PDB entry 8AHX | electron microscopy, 3.11 A resolution | chains C and D of the 7 polymer chains in the assembly

Chain C:
Name: Ion-translocating oxidoreductase complex subunit C
From: Azotobacter vinelandii DJ
Notes: EC 7.-.-.-
UniProtKB: C1DMA6 (C1DMA6_AZOVD); residues 1-496 here = UniProt positions 1-496
Sequence (496 residues; row label = number of the first residue in the row):
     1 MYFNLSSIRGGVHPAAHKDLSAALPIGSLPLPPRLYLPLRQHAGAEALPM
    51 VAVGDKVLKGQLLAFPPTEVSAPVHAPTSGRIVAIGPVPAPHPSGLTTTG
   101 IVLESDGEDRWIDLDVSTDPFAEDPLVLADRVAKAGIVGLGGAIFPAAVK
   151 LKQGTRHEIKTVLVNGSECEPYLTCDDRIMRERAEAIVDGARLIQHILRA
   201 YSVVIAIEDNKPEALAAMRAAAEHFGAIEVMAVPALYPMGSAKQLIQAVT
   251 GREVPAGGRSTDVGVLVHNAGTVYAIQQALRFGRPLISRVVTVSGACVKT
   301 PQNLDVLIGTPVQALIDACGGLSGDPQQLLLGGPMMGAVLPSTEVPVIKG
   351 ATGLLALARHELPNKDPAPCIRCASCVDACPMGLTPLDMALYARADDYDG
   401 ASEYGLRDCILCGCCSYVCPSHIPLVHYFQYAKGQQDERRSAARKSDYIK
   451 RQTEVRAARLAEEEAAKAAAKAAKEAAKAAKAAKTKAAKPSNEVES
Unresolved in the structure: 1-2, 479-496
Ion coordination: 4Fe-4S cluster Fe site 1: Cys370, Cys373, Cys376, Cys419; 4Fe-4S cluster Fe site 2: Cys380, Cys409, Cys412, Cys415
Residues lining bound ligands:
  - FMN (flavin mononucleotide): Gly139, Leu140, Gly141, Gly142, Ala143, Lys150, Asn165, Ser167, Glu168, Cys169, Glu170, Asp176, Gly240, Ser241, Ala242, Val267, His268, Asn269, Thr272, Met336, Ile410, Cys412
  - 4Fe-4S cluster (SF4), molecule 1: Cys370, Ile371, Arg372, Cys373, Ala374, Ser375, Cys376, Leu387, Val418, Cys419, Pro420, Ser421, Ile423, Leu425
  - 4Fe-4S cluster (SF4), molecule 2: Cys380, Pro381, Met382, Leu384, Pro386, Met389, Cys409, Ile410, Leu411, Cys412, Gly413, Cys414, Cys415, Val426, Phe429

Chain D:
Name: Ion-translocating oxidoreductase complex subunit D
From: Azotobacter vinelandii DJ
Notes: EC 7.-.-.-
UniProtKB: C1DMA5 (C1DMA5_AZOVD); numbering as in UniProt (aligned over 1-366)
Sequence (366 residues; row label = number of the first residue in the row):
     1 MSTISVAAGPFAHDRSSVNRIMLDVCLALTPATLFGLVMFGWPAINLWLV
    51 TCVSALAIEAACLRLLGQPMRRLLDGSALLTGWLLAISLPPWAPWWIGVG
   101 GSLFAIGIGKQLYGGIGQNPFNPAMLARVALLIAFPLQMTTWALPHPLFS
   151 SSAPGFFDSLAITFAGAPLADGMTGATALGNLKTELTLNRTAQEILEGGF
   201 STISALFGSTPGSLGETSELLLLVGGVWLVLRRIIHWEIPVAILASVFVM
   251 ATLAYLINPERYAGGLYQLTSGGLILCAFFIATDPVTSPISRVGRLIFGV
   301 GCGVLIYVIRTWGSFPEAAAFAVLFMNALTPLIDRYWRPRAYGRNVRGKP
   351 LVAAKWTSQVKEVDKV
Unresolved in the structure: 1-4, 354-366
Covalently attached groups: flavin mononucleotide (FMN) linked to Thr177
Residues lining bound ligands:
  - FMN (flavin mononucleotide), molecule 1: Ser88, Met125, Arg128, Leu132, Trp142, Ala178, Leu179, Gly180, Gly212, Ser213, Glu216, Gly272, Gly273, Leu276, Cys277, Ile281, Pro316, Glu317, Ala318, Ala319, Ala320, Phe321
  - FMN, molecule 2: Leu132, Thr140, Thr184, Phe315, Pro316
  - riboflavin (RBF): Ile21, Met22, Val25, Ser77, Leu80, Thr81, Leu84, Lys110, Gly115, Ile116, Gly117, Asn119, Asn122, Pro123, Ala124, Ile235, Phe280, Ile281, Thr283, Asp284, Pro285, Val286

Interface between chain C and chain D:
Contacting residue pairs (68; chain C residue first):
  Arg9(C) with Arg340(D), hydrogen bond (side chain-backbone); Ala341(D), hydrogen bond (side chain-backbone)
  Pro93(C) with Val6(D)
  Lys243(C) with Tyr342(D), hydrogen bond (backbone-side chain)
  Gln247(C) with Tyr342(D)
  Glu253(C) with Arg340(D), salt bridge; Tyr342(D); Gly343(D), hydrogen bond (side chain-backbone)
  Val254(C) with Tyr342(D); Gly343(D)
  Pro255(C) with Gly343(D); Leu351(D)
  Ala256(C) with Gly343(D), hydrogen bond (backbone-backbone); Arg344(D); Pro350(D)
  Leu330(C) with Phe11(D), hydrophobic
  Pro334(C) with Pro10(D); Phe11(D), hydrogen bond (backbone-backbone)
  Met335(C) with Pro10(D); Ala12(D), hydrophobic
  Gly337(C) with Phe11(D)
  Val339(C) with Ala7(D); Phe11(D), hydrophobic
  Pro363(C) with Phe11(D); Ala12(D); His13(D); Arg15(D)
  Asp366(C) with Arg71(D), salt bridge
  Pro369(C) with Arg72(D); Ile116(D); Gln118(D)
  Cys370(C) with Gly117(D)
  Ile371(C) with Ile116(D), hydrophobic; Pro285(D); Val286(D)
  Arg372(C) with Pro285(D); Val286(D); Ile290(D); Asp334(D), salt bridge
  Ala374(C) with Ile290(D)
  Val377(C) with Pro339(D), hydrophobic
  Asp378(C) with His236(D)
  Met382(C) with Ala341(D); Tyr342(D), hydrogen bond (backbone-backbone)
  Gly383(C) with Pro339(D); Arg340(D); Ala341(D)
  Thr385(C) with Pro339(D)
  Leu387(C) with Ile290(D), hydrophobic
  Glu403(C) with Arg338(D)
  Tyr404(C) with Arg338(D)
  Arg407(C) with Arg344(D)
  Asp408(C) with Arg344(D), salt bridge
  Gly413(C) with Pro10(D)
  Ser416(C) with Pro10(D); His13(D), hydrogen bond (backbone-side chain)
  Tyr417(C) with Ala12(D); His13(D), hydrogen bond (backbone-side chain); Asp14(D), hydrogen bond (backbone-backbone)
  Val418(C) with Asp14(D)
  Cys419(C) with His13(D), hydrogen bond (backbone-side chain)
  Pro420(C) with Ser16(D); Ser17(D)
  Ser421(C) with Val18(D)
  His422(C) with His13(D); Ser16(D), hydrogen bond (side chain-backbone)
  Val426(C) with Gly9(D)
  His427(C) with Ala8(D)
Other interface residues (no listed pair), chain C (52 interface residues in all): Gln244, Asp262, Gln328, Glu361, Leu362, Asn364, Lys365, Pro367, Cys373, Leu384, Asp388, Gln430
Other interface residues (no listed pair), chain D (36 interface residues in all): Ile21, Ser288, Arg295, Ala353

In short:
52 residues of chain C face 36 of chain D across their interface, with 12 hydrogen bonds and 4 salt bridges.
Among the polar pairs are Glu253(C)-Arg340(D), Asp366(C)-Arg71(D) and Arg372(C)-Asp334(D). Chain C binds
flavin mononucleotide and 4Fe-4S cluster. Chain D binds riboflavin and flavin mononucleotide.
Here chain C is Ion-translocating oxidoreductase complex subunit C and chain D is Ion-translocating
oxidoreductase complex subunit D, both from Azotobacter vinelandii DJ. Entry 8AHX (Cryo-EM structure of the
nitrogen-fixation associated NADH:ferredoxin oxidoreductase RNF from Azotobacter vinelandii) was determined by
electron microscopy (same publication as 8RB8, 8RB9, 8RBM and 8RBQ).
